PDB entry 7YO0 | electron microscopy, 3.60 A resolution | chains A and C of the 8 polymer chains in the assembly

[Chain A (and C)]
Protein: Calcium-activated potassium channel subunit alpha-1
Source organism: Homo sapiens
Notes: chain C of this document is another copy of the same molecule, construct and numbering; everything in this record applies to it too
UniProtKB: A0A1W2PRB0 (A0A1W2PRB0_HUMAN); the construct has insertions or renumbered stretches relative to UniProt, so the offset changes along the chain: 1-566 = UniProt 66-631; 577-1056 = UniProt 646-1125
Sequence (1060 residues; numbered 1 to 1056 plus 14 insertion-coded residues; 10 numbers in that range are skipped by the numbering (no residue carries them; nothing is unmodelled there); the number before each row is that of its first residue; a row labelled like 566A-566N holds insertion residues (566A, then the next letters in order)):
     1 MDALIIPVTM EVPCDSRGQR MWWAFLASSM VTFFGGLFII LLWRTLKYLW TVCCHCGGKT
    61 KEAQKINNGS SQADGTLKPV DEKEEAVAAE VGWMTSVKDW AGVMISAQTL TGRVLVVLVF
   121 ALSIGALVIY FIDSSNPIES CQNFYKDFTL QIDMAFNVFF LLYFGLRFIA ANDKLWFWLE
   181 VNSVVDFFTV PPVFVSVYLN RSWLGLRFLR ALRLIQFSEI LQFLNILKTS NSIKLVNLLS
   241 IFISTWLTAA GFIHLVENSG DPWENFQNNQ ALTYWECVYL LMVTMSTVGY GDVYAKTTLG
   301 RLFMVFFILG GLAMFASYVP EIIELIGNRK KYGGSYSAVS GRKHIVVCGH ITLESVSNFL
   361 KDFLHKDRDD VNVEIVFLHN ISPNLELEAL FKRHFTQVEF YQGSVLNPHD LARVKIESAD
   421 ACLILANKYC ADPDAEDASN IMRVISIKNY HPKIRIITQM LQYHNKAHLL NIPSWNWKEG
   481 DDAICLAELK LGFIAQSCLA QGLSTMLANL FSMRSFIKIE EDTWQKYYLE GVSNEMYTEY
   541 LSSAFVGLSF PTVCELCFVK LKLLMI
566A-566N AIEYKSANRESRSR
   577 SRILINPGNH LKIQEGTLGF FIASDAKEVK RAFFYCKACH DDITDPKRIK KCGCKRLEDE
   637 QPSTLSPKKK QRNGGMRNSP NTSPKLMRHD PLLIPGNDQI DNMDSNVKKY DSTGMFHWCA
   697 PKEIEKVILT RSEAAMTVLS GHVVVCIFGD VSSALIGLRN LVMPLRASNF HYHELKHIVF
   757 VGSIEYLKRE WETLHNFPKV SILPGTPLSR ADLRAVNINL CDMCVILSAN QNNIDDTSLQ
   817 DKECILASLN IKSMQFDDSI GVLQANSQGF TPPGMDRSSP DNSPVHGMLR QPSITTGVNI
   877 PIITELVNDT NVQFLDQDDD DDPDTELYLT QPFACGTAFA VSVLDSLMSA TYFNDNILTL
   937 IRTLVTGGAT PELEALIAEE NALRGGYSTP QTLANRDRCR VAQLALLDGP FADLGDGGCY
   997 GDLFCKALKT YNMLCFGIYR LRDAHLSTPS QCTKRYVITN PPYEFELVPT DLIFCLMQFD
Disordered / not traced: 1-12, 51-89, 566A-566N, 586-591, 614-683, 834-870
Differences from the reference sequence: engineered mutation Ser577 (Lys646 in A0A1W2PRB0)
Ion coordination: Ca2+ site 1: Asp367, Arg514, Ser533, Glu535, Ser600; Mg2+ near Glu374 (its only coordinating residue here); Ca2+ site 2: Asn449 (shared with Gln889(C), Asp892(C), Asp895(C) of chain C); Ca2+ site 3: Gln889, Asp892, Asp895 (shared with 1 residue of chain G)
Ligand contacts: phosphatidylglycerol (PGW; (1R)-2-{[(S)-{[(2S)-2,3-dihydroxypropyl]oxy}(hydroxy)phosphoryl]oxy}-1-[(hexadecanoyloxy)methyl]ethyl (9Z)-octadec-9-enoate): Thr32, Gly36, Ile39, Ile40, Trp43, Arg44, Lys47, Phe168, Asn172, Asp173, Lys174, Trp178

[Interface between chain A and chain C]
Pairs across the interface - 88 pairs, chain A then chain C:
  Val91(A) with Ser340(C)
  Thr95(A) with Val339(C)
  Asp99(A) with Arg342(C), salt bridge
  Gly102(A) with Thr396(C)
  Val103(A) with Thr396(C)
  Ser106(A) with Phe395(C)
  Gln108(A) with Arg393(C); Phe395(C); Thr396(C), hydrogen bond
  Asn172(A) with Glu399(C), hydrogen bond
  Glu219(A) with Lys392(C)
  Gln222(A) with Ala389(C); Lys392(C); Arg393(C)
  Phe223(A) with Lys392(C)
  Asn225(A) with Arg393(C), hydrogen bond
  Lys228(A) with Arg393(C)
  Ser230(A) with Leu385(C); Glu386(C), hydrogen bond (backbone-side chain)
  Ile233(A) with Leu385(C); Ala389(C), hydrophobic
  Lys234(A) with Leu385(C)
  Leu280(A) with Tyr290(C)
  Thr284(A) with Val288(C); Tyr290(C), hydrogen bond
  Thr287(A) with Ser286(C); Thr287(C); Val288(C)
  Val288(A) with Val288(C)
  Gly289(A) with Val288(C); Gly289(C); Tyr290(C)
  Tyr290(A) with Tyr290(C)
  Gly291(A) with Tyr290(C)
  Tyr294(A) with Asp292(C)
  Arg301(A) with Trp275(C); Asp292(C), salt bridge
  Leu302(A) with Trp275(C)
  Met304(A) with Tyr290(C)
  Val305(A) with Trp246(C), hydrophobic; Trp275(C), hydrophobic; Tyr279(C), hydrophobic; Met282(C), hydrophobic
  Ile308(A) with Met282(C), hydrophobic; Ser286(C)
  Leu309(A) with Phe242(C), hydrophobic; Met282(C), hydrophobic; Phe315(C), hydrophobic; Val319(C); Ile323(C)
  Leu312(A) with Ser286(C)
  Ala313(A) with Ile323(C), hydrophobic
  Leu406(A) with Ser814(C); Gln889(C), hydrogen bond (backbone-side chain)
  Pro408(A) with Gln889(C); Asp897(C); Pro899(C)
  His409(A) with Pro899(C); Asp900(C)
  Ala438(A) with Leu815(C), hydrophobic; Lys818(C)
  Ser439(A) with Leu815(C)
  Ile441(A) with Lys818(C); Leu822(C), hydrophobic
  Met442(A) with Ser814(C); Lys818(C); Phe890(C), hydrophobic
  Ile445(A) with Lys818(C); Phe890(C), hydrophobic
  Ser446(A) with Phe890(C)
  Asn449(A) with Gln889(C), hydrogen bond (side chain-backbone); Phe890(C); Asp892(C); Gln893(C); Asp895(C); Asp897(C)
  His468(A) with Leu784(C); Leu822(C)
  Asn471(A) with Leu784(C); Arg786(C), hydrogen bond; Leu825(C); Asn826(C); Ser829(C)
  Ile472(A) with Leu822(C), hydrophobic
  Pro473(A) with Leu825(C); Gln893(C)
  Glu955(A) with Arg786(C); Ala787(C), hydrogen bond (backbone-backbone)
Interface residues without a listed pair, chain A (56 interface residues in all): Leu227, Thr229, Thr298, Ala435, Tyr450, Leu470, Ala954, Glu956, Asn957
Interface residues without a listed pair, chain C (50 interface residues in all): Glu276, Val293, Glu388, His394, Ser785, Ile821, Asp898

[Overview]
56 residues of chain A and 50 residues of chain C are in contact; the contacts include 9 hydrogen bonds and 2
salt bridges. Polar pairs include Asp99(A)-Arg342(C), Arg301(A)-Asp292(C) and Gln108(A)-Thr396(C). Chain A
binds phosphatidylglycerol.
Chain A and chain C are both Calcium-activated potassium channel subunit alpha-1 (Homo sapiens); the
structure, Cryo-EM structure of human Slo1-LRRC26 complex with Symmetry Expansion, was determined by electron
microscopy.
